PDB entry 7T1Y | X-ray diffraction, 2.55 A resolution | chains B and C of the 3 polymer chains in the assembly

[Chain B]
Molecule: F-box/WD repeat-containing protein 7
From: Homo sapiens
UniProt: Q969H0 (FBXW7_HUMAN); residue numbers follow UniProt; this construct covers 263-707
Chain sequence (457 residues; numbered 251 to 707; the number before each row is that of its first residue):
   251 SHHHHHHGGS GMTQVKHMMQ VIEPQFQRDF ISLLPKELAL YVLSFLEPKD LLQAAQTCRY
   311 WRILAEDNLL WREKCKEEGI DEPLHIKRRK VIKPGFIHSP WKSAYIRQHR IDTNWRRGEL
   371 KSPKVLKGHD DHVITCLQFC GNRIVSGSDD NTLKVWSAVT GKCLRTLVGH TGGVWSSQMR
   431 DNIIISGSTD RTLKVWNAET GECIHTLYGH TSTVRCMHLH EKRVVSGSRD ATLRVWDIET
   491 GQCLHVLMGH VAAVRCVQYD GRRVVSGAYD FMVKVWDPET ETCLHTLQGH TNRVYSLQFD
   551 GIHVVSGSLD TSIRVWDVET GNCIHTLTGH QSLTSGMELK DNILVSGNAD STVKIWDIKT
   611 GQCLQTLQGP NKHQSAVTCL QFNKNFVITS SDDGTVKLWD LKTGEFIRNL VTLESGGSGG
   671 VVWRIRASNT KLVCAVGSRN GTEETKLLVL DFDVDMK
Disordered / not traced: 251-262, 338-343, 707
Differences from the reference sequence: expression tag (251-262)

[Chain C]
Molecule: Myc proto-oncogene protein C terminal degron
Chain sequence (30 residues; each row starts with the number of its first residue):
   235 PEPLVLHEET PPTTSSDSEE EQEDEEIDVV
Disordered / not traced: 235-240, 249-264
Modified / non-standard residues: Thr-244 (phosphothreonine; TPO); Thr-248 (phosphothreonine; TPO)
What the authors report for this chain:
  - post-translational modification sites: Thr-244
  - disease-associated variants - E243G: decreased binding to F-box/WD repeat-containing protein 7 (chain B)
  - mutagenesis - E242L/E243L: increased binding to Fbw7 R689W
  - mutagenesis - T244A: increased stability
  - mutagenesis - T244A: increased expression
  - mutagenesis - T244A: abolished binding to endogenous Fbw7

[Interface between chain B and chain C]
Pairs across the interface (18):
  Trp-425(B) with Thr-244(C); Pro-245(C), hydrophobic
  Arg-441(B) with Thr-248(C)
  Ser-462(B) with Thr-248(C)
  Thr-463(B) with Pro-245(C); Thr-248(C)
  Arg-465(B) with Thr-244(C); Pro-245(C)
  Arg-479(B) with Thr-244(C); Pro-245(C), hydrogen bond (side chain-backbone); Pro-246(C), hydrogen bond (side chain-backbone); Thr-247(C); Thr-248(C)
  Arg-505(B) with Thr-244(C)
  Tyr-519(B) with Thr-244(C)
  Tyr-545(B) with Glu-242(C)
  Leu-583(B) with Glu-242(C)
  Arg-689(B) with Glu-243(C), salt bridge
Other interface residues (no listed pair), chain B (14 interface residues in all): Val-383, Thr-439, Trp-673
Interface features reported in the paper:
  - specific contacts: Arg-441(B)/Thr-248(C), Ser-462(B)/Thr-248(C), Thr-463(B)/Thr-248(C), Arg-465(B)/Thr-244(C), Arg-479(B)/Thr-244(C), Arg-479(B)/Thr-248(C), Arg-505(B)/Thr-244(C), Tyr-519(B)/Thr-244(C), Tyr-545(B)/Glu-242(C), Arg-689(B)/Glu-243(C) (salt bridge)
  - hot spots on chain B (mutagenesis) - R689W: abolished binding to T58A Myc

[Summary]
The interface between chain B and chain C involves 14 residues on one side and 7 on the other; the contacts
include 2 hydrogen bonds and 1 salt bridge. Among the polar pairs are Arg-689(B)/Glu-243(C),
Arg-479(B)/Pro-245(C) and Arg-479(B)/Pro-246(C). The authors report contacts between Arg-441(B) and
Thr-248(C), Ser-462(B) and Thr-248(C) and Thr-463(B) and Thr-248(C) among others; a salt bridge between
Arg-689(B) and Glu-243(C). From the paper: E243G of chain C reduces binding to F-box/WD repeat-containing
protein 7 (chain B); a modification site at Thr-244(C); 4 substitutions were tested in all.
Here chain B is F-box/WD repeat-containing protein 7 (Homo sapiens) and chain C is Myc proto-oncogene protein
C terminal degron. Entry 7T1Y (Structure of the Fbw7-Skp1-MycCdegron complex) was determined by X-ray
diffraction (same publication as 7T1Z).
